Entry 1VF5 (X-ray diffraction, 3.00 A resolution); this record covers chains P and T of the 16 polymer chains in the assembly.

[Chain P]
Protein: Cytochrome F
Organism: Mastigocladus laminosus
UniProt: P83793 (CYF_MASLA); residue numbers follow UniProt; this construct covers 1-289
Sequence (289 residues; row label = number of the first residue in the row):
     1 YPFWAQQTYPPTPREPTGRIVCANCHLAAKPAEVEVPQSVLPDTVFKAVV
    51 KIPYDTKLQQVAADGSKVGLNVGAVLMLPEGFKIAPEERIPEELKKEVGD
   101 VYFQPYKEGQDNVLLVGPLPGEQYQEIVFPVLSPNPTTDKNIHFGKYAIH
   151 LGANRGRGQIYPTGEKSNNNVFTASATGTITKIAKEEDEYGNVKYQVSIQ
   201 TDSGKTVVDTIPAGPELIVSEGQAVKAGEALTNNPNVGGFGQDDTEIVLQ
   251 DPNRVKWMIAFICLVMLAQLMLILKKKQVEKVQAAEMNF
Unresolved in the structure: 287-289
Covalently attached groups: heme (HEM) linked to C22, C25
Bound ions: heme Fe: Y1, H26
Residues lining bound ligands: heme (HEM): Y1, P2, W4, A5, Y9, V21, H26, Q60, G69, L70, N71, V72, G73, A74, V75, L115, L119, G152, N154, G156, R157, G158, I160, Y161, P162

[Chain T]
Protein: Protein pet G
Organism: Mastigocladus laminosus
UniProt: P83797 (PETG_MASLA); numbering as in UniProt (aligned over 1-37)
Sequence (37 residues; each row starts with the number of its first residue):
     1 MVEPLLDGLVLGLVFATLGGLFYAAYQQYKRPNELGG
Unresolved in the structure: 1-8, 36-37
Residues lining bound ligands: beta-carotene (BCR): F22, A24, A25, Q28, Y29

[How chain P and chain T interact]
Pairs across the interface (18):
  Q38(P) - F15(T)
  S39(P) - L11(T)
  L41(P) - L9(T)  hydrophobic
  L41(P) - L11(T)  hydrophobic
  V255(P) - V14(T)  hydrophobic
  M258(P) - V14(T)
  M258(P) - T17(T)
  I259(P) - T17(T)
  I262(P) - T17(T)
  I262(P) - L21(T)  hydrophobic
  M266(P) - L21(T)  hydrophobic
  M266(P) - Y23(T)  hydrophobic
  K277(P) - R31(T)  hydrogen bond (side chain-backbone)
  K277(P) - N33(T)  hydrogen bond
  Q278(P) - N33(T)
  E280(P) - N33(T)
  E280(P) - L35(T)
  A284(P) - L35(T)  hydrophobic
Interface residues without a listed pair, chain P (15 interface residues in all): Q250, Q269, I273
Interface residues without a listed pair, chain T (17 interface residues in all): V10, L13, G20, A24, Q27, K30, E34

[Overview]
15 residues of chain P and 17 residues of chain T are in contact; the contacts include 2 hydrogen bonds. Polar
contacts include K277(P)-R31(T) and K277(P)-N33(T). Ligands of chain T: beta-carotene. Covalently linked heme:
at C25(P). Y1(P) and H26(P) form the heme Fe site.
Here chain P is Cytochrome F and chain T is Protein pet G, both from Mastigocladus laminosus. Entry 1VF5
(Crystal Structure of Cytochrome b6f Complex from M.laminosus) was determined by X-ray diffraction.
